4L5V - chain A; structure by X-ray diffraction, 1.63 A resolution.

== Chain A ==
Name: Carbonic anhydrase 2
Source organism: Homo sapiens
Notes: EC 4.2.1.1
UniProtKB: P00918 (CAH2_HUMAN); the author numbering skips numbers that UniProt does not, so the offset changes along the chain: 1-125 = UniProt 1-125; 127-261 = UniProt 126-260
Chain sequence (260 residues; row label = number of the first residue in the row; note: 1 number in that range is skipped by the numbering (no residue carries it; nothing is unmodelled there)):
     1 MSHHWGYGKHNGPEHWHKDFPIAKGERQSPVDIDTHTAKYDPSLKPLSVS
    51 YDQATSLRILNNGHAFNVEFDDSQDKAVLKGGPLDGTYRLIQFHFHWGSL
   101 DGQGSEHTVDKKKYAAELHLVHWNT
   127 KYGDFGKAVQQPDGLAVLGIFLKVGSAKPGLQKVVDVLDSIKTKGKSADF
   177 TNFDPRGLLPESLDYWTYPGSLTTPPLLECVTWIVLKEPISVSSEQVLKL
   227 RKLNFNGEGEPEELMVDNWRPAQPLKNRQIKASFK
Unresolved in the structure: 1-3
Construct notes: engineered mutation Leu-226 (Phe225 in P00918)
Bound ions: Zn2+: His-94, His-96, His-119
Curated features (UniProtKB/Swiss-Prot):
  - active site: His-64 (Proton donor/acceptor)
  - binding site (Zn(2+)): His-94, His-96, His-119
  - binding site (substrate): Thr-199, Thr-200
  - site: Tyr-7 (Fine-tunes the proton-transfer properties of H-64), Asn-62 (Fine-tunes the proton-transfer properties of H-64), Asn-67 (Fine-tunes the proton-transfer properties of H-64), Gln-92 (Involved in the binding of some activators, including histamine and L-histidine)
  - modified residue: Ser-2 (N-acetylserine), Ser-166 (Phosphoserine), Ser-173 (Phosphoserine)
What the authors report for this chain:
  - mutagenesis - F226L: decreased stability
  - contacts within the chain: Trp-97/Leu-226
  - catalytic residues: His-64
  - mutagenesis - F226L: unchanged catalytic activity on proton transfer
  - conformationally variable residues (side-chain flip): His-64

== Summary ==
His-94, His-96 and His-119 form the Zn2+ site. UniProt lists active-site residue His-64, 3 Zn2+-binding
residues and substrate-binding residues Thr-199 and Thr-200. From the paper: the catalytic residue His-64;
F226L reduces stability.
Chain A is Carbonic anhydrase 2 (Homo sapiens); the structure, The structural implications of the secondary
CO2 binding pocket in human carbonic anhydrase II, was determined by X-ray diffraction together with 4L5U and
4L5W from the same study.
